7XNN - chains B and C of the 8 polymer chains in the assembly; structure by electron microscopy, 2.50 A resolution.

Chain B (and C):
Molecule: Potassium voltage-gated channel subfamily KQT member 1
From: Homo sapiens
Notes: chain C of this document is another copy of the same molecule, construct and numbering; everything in this record applies to it too
UniProt: P51787 (KCNQ1_HUMAN); numbering as in UniProt (aligned over 1-676)
Chain sequence (692 residues; each row starts with the number of its first residue):
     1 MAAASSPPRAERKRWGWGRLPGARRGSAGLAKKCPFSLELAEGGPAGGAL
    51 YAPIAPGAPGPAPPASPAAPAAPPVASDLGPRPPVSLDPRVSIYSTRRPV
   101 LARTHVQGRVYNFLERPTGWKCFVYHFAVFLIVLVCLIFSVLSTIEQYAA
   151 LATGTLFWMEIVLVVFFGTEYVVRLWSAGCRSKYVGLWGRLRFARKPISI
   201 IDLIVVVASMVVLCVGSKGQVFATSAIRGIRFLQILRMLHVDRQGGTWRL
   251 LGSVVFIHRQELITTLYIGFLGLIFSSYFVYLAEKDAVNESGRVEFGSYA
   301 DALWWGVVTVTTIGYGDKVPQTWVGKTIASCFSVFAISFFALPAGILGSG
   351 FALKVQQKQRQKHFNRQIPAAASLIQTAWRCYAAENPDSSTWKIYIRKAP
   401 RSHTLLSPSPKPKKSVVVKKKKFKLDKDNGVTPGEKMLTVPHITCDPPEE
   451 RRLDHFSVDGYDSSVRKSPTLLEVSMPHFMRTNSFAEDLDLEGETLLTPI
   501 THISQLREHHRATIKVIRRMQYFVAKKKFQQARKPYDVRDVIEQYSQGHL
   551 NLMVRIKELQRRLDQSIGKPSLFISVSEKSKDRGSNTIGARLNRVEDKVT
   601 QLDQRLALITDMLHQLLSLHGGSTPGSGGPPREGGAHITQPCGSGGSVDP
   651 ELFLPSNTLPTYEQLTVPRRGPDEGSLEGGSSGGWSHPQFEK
Unresolved in the structure: 1-103, 219-222, 388-505, 556-692
Sequence notes: expression tag (677-692)
Metal / ion sites: K+ site 1: T312, I313 (shared with T312(C), I313(C) of chain C; 2 residues of chain E; 2 residues of chain G); K+ site 2: T312 (shared with T312(C) of chain C; 1 residue of chain E; 1 residue of chain G); K+ site 3: I313, G314 (shared with I313(C), G314(C) of chain C; 2 residues of chain E; 2 residues of chain G); K+ site 4: G314, Y315 (shared with G314(C), Y315(C) of chain C; 2 residues of chain E; 2 residues of chain G)
Residues lining bound ligands:
  - I0S ((2R)-N-[4-(4-methoxyphenyl)-1,3-thiazol-2-yl]-1-(4-methylbenzene-1-sulfonyl)piperidine-2-carboxamide), molecule 1: W248, L251, V255, L262, T265, L266, F339, F340, P343
  - I0S, molecule 2: I268, L271, G272, F275, F332, V334, F335, A336, F339
  - PIO ([(2R)-2-octanoyloxy-3-[oxidanyl-[(1R,2R,3S,4R,5R,6S)-2,3,6-tris(oxidanyl)-4,5-diphosphonooxy-cyclohexyl]oxy-phosphoryl]oxy-propyl] octanoate): Y111, R116, R181, K183, Y184, K196, P197, Q244, W248, R249
Curated features (UniProtKB/Swiss-Prot):
  - region: M238 to G246 (Interaction with KCNE3), A370 to Y382 (Interaction with CALM), K515 to F529 (Interaction with CALM), P535 to L572 (Interaction with KCNE1 C-terminus), I588 to L616 (Interaction with AKAP9), G589 to H620 (C-terminal assembly domain (tetramerization))
  - binding site (a 1,2-diacyl-sn-glycero-3-phospho-(1D-myo-inositol-4,5-bisphosphate)): Q244
  - modified residue (Phosphoserine): S27, S407, S409
  - glycosylation: N289 (N-linked (GlcNAc...) asparagine)
  - natural variant: A2 (A2V: In LQT1; uncertain significance), P7 (P7S: In LQT1; uncertain significance), A46 (A46T: In LQT1; uncertain significance), P64 to P70 (deletion: In LQT1; uncertain significance), S66 (S66F: In LQT1; uncertain significance), A71 to P73 (deletion: In LQT1), P73 (P73T: In LQT1; uncertain significance), Y111 (Y111C: In LQT1; uncertain significance), E115 (E115G: In LQT1), P117 (P117L: In LQT1; uncertain significance), C122 (C122Y: In LQT1), F127 (F127L: In LQT1; uncertain significance), 163 further natural variant entries in UniProt
  - mutagenesis: S27 (S27A: No phosphorylation by PKA. Decreases delayed rectifier potassium channel activity), R231 (R231A: Strongly inhibits SLC5A3 transporter activity), V324 (V324L: Has a voltage-gated potassium channel activity. Inhibition of voltage-gated potassium channel activity by KCNE4), K326 (K326R: Has a voltage-gated potassium channel activity. Disrupts KCNE4-mediated voltage-gated potassium channel activity inhibition), T327 (T327V: Has a voltage-gated potassium channel activity. Disrupts KCNE4-mediated voltage-gated potassium channel activity inhibition), I328 (I328L: Has a voltage-gated potassium channel activity. Inhibition of voltage-gated potassium channel activity by KCNE4), S338 (S338C: Inhibits voltage-gated potassium channel activity), F340 (F340C: Inhibits voltage-gated potassium channel activity), I375 (I375D: Reduced protein expression, probably due to misfolding and proteasomal degradation. No detectable electrophysiological activity. Reduced electrophysiological activity in the presence of KCNE1), V516 (V516D: Reduced protein expression, probably due to misfolding and proteasomal degradation. Significantly reduced electrophysiological activity ...), K526 (K526N: Decreased interaction with PIP2 and calmodulin/CALM in the presence of calcium. Insensitive to gating modulation by calcified CALM. Impaired IKS current ...), K527 (K527N: Decreased interaction with PIP2 and calmodulin/CALM in the presence of calcium. Decreased interaction with PIP2 and CALM in the presence of calcium; when associated with N-526 ...), 5 further mutagenesis entries in UniProt
From the paper describing this entry:
  - binding site for PIO: R116, R181, K183, K196, R249
  - conformationally variable residues (domain motion): V538
  - contacts within the chain: Q359-Y536 (hydrogen bond), R360-D537 (salt bridge), H363-K534 (hydrogen bond)
  - specificity-determining residues: L266, F335 (by similarity / conservation)

How chain B and chain C interact:
Pairs across the interface - 49 pairs, chain B then chain C:
  T144(B) with Y281(C); S298(C); Y299(C), hydrogen bond (side chain-backbone)
  R228(B) with Y278(C), hydrogen bond (backbone-side chain)
  R231(B) with Y278(C)
  I235(B) with I274(C), hydrophobic; F275(C), hydrophobic; Y299(C)
  M238(B) with Y267(C), hydrogen bond (backbone-side chain)
  L239(B) with Y267(C)
  V241(B) with Y267(C)
  T247(B) with T264(C); Y267(C)
  R293(B) with E290(C)
  W304(B) with K326(C); S330(C)
  T311(B) with T312(C); S333(C); I337(C)
  T312(B) with T312(C)
  I313(B) with T309(C); I313(C); G314(C); S333(C)
  G314(B) with G314(C)
  Y315(B) with W305(C), hydrogen bond; T309(C), hydrogen bond; G314(C); Y315(C); G316(C); V319(C), hydrophobic
  D317(B) with V319(C)
  A344(B) with L342(C)
  L347(B) with L342(C), hydrophobic
  G348(B) with L342(C)
  F351(B) with E261(C)
  A352(B) with E261(C)
  V355(B) with Q260(C); E261(C)
  K358(B) with Q260(C)
  P535(B) with R539(C)
  V538(B) with I542(C), hydrophobic
  V541(B) with I542(C), hydrophobic
  Y545(B) with S546(C), hydrogen bond; L550(C), hydrophobic
  G548(B) with H549(C)
  H549(B) with H549(C), hydrogen bond (backbone-side chain)
  L552(B) with H549(C); M553(C), hydrophobic
Other interface residues (no listed pair), chain B (43 interface residues in all): L134, V141, I145, F232, L236, D242, W248, L250, L251, D301, V307, F340, P343
Other interface residues (no listed pair), chain C (41 interface residues in all): I268, F270, L271, G297, A300, K318, A329, S338, F339, A341, I346

Overview:
The interface between chain B and chain C involves 43 residues on one side and 41 on the other; the contacts
include 7 hydrogen bonds. Polar contacts include T144(B)-Y299(C), R228(B)-Y278(C) and M238(B)-Y267(C). From
the paper: a binding site for PIO at R116(B), R181(B) and K183(B) among others; specificity determinants
L266(B) and F335(B).
Chain B and chain C are both Potassium voltage-gated channel subfamily KQT member 1 (Homo sapiens); the
structure, human KCNQ1-CaM-ML277-PIP2 complex in state B, was determined by electron microscopy, deposited
together with 7XNI, 7XNK and 7XNL.
